Entry 9DMS (electron microscopy, 1.92 A resolution); this record covers chains E and F of the 7 polymer chains in the assembly.

Chain E:
Protein: Acetylcholine receptor subunit beta
Source organism: Homo sapiens
Reference sequence: P11230 (ACHB_HUMAN); residues -22 to 478 here correspond to UniProt positions 1-501 (UniProt number = residue number + 23)
Chain sequence (503 residues; each row starts with the number of its first residue; numbers below 1 keep their minus sign (Met-22 is residue -22)):
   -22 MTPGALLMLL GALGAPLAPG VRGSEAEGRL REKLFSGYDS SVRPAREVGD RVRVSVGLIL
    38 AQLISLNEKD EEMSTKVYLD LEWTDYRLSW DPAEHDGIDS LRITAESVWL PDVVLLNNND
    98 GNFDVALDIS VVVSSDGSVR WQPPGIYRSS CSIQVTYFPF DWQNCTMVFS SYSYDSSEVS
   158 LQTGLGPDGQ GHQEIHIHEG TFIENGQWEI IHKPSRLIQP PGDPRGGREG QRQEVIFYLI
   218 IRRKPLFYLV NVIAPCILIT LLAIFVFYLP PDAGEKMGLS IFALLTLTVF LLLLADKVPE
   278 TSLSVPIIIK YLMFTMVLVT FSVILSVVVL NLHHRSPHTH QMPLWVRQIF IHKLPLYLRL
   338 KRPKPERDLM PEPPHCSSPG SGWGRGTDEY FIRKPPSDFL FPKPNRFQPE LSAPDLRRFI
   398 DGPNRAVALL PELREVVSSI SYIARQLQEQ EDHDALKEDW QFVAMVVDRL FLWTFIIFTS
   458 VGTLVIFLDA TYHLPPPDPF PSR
Disordered / not traced: -22 to 0, 164-167, 200-205, 342-406
Sequence notes: expression tag (479-480)
Disulfide bonds: Cys128-Cys142
Glycans and other covalent adducts: N-acetylglucosamine (NAG) linked to Asn141
Curated features (UniProtKB/Swiss-Prot):
  - modified residue: Tyr367 (Phosphotyrosine)
  - glycosylation: Asn141 (N-linked (GlcNAc...) asparagine)

Chain F:
Protein: Fab6 heavy chain
Source organism: Homo sapiens
Chain sequence (290 residues; each row starts with the number of its first residue):
     1 MDSKGSSQKG SRLLLLLVVS NLLLCQGVVS AEVQLLESGG GLVQPGGSLR LSCAASGFTF
    61 SDYAMNWVRQ APGRGLEWVS SFSNSGGTTY YTDSVKGRFT ISRDYSRNTL YLQMNNLRAE
   121 DTAVYYCAKA LTRFYGGNIY NFDFWGQGTL VTVSSASTKG PSVFPLAPSS KSTSGGTAAL
   181 GCLVKDYFPE PVTVSWNSGA LTSGVHTFPA VLQSSGLYSL SSVVTVPSSS LGTQTYICNV
   241 NHKPSNTKVD KKVEPKSCGS DYKDHDGDYK DHDIDYKDDD DKHHHHHHHH
Disordered / not traced: 1-31, 170-175, 256-290
Disulfide bonds: Cys53-Cys127, Cys182-Cys238

Chain E / chain F interface:
Pairs across the interface - 20 pairs, chain E then chain F:
  Arg8(E) with Gly86(F), hydrogen bond (side chain-backbone); Thr88(F)
  Glu9(E) with Thr88(F); Thr89(F); Tyr90(F), hydrogen bond (backbone-side chain)
  Phe12(E) with Ser85(F); Gly86(F); Tyr90(F); Tyr135(F)
  Ser13(E) with Tyr90(F), hydrogen bond; Tyr135(F)
  Gly14(E) with Phe134(F); Tyr135(F), hydrogen bond (backbone-backbone); Gly136(F); Gly137(F)
  Tyr15(E) with Phe134(F)
  Asp16(E) with Arg133(F), salt bridge; Phe134(F)
  Ser17(E) with Arg133(F), hydrogen bond
  Ser18(E) with Arg133(F)
From the paper, about this interface:
  - pairs named by the authors: Asp16(E)-Arg133(F)
  - epitope / paratope residues, chain E: Asp16(E)
  - epitope / paratope residues, chain F: Arg133(F)

Overview:
Chain E and chain F form an interface of 9 and 10 residues respectively, with 5 hydrogen bonds and 1 salt
bridge. Polar pairs include Asp16(E)-Arg133(F), Arg8(E)-Gly86(F) and Glu9(E)-Tyr90(F). The authors report a
contact between Asp16(E) and Arg133(F). N-acetylglucosamine is covalently linked to Asn141(E). The paper
reports epitope/paratope residues Asp16(E) and Arg133(F).
Here chain E is Acetylcholine receptor subunit beta and chain F is Fab6 heavy chain, both from Homo sapiens.
Entry 9DMS (Human muscle nAChR with fab6-bound) was determined by electron microscopy, deposited together with
9DMG, 9DMH, 9DMJ, 9DMK, 9DML, 9DMQ and 9DMT.
